3VIE - chains A and F of the 6 polymer chains in the assembly; structure by X-ray diffraction, 1.80 A resolution.

# Chain A
Protein: Envelope glycoprotein gp160
Notes: fragment: NHR domain
UniProtKB: Q9YP39 (Q9YP39_9HIV1); residues 35-70 here correspond to UniProt positions 554-589 (UniProt number = residue number + 519)
Chain sequence (37 residues; row label = number of the first residue in the row):
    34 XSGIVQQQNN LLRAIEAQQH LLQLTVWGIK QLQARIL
Disordered / not traced: 70
Modified / non-standard residues: ACE (acetyl group) at position 34
Construct notes: acetylation (34)
From the paper describing this entry:
  - contacts within the chain: Gln-40/Asn-43 (hydrogen bond), Asn-43/Arg-46 (hydrogen bond)
  - self-association interface (contacts with another copy of this molecule); pairs are residue here / residue on that copy: Ile-37/Ile-37, Gln-41/Gln-41 (hydrogen bond)

# Chain F
Protein: Sifuvirtide
Chain sequence (37 residues; each row starts with the number of its first residue):
   115 XSWETWEREI ENYTRQIYRI LEESQEQQDR NERDLLE
Modified / non-standard residues: ACE (acetyl group) at position 115

# Chain A / chain F interface
Pairs across the interface - 33 pairs, chain A then chain F:
  Gly-36(A) / Gln-141(F)
  Gly-36(A) / Arg-144(F)
  Gly-36(A) / Asn-145(F)  hydrogen bond (backbone-side chain)
  Ile-37(A) / Asn-145(F)
  Gln-39(A) / Gln-141(F)  hydrogen bond
  Gln-40(A) / Ser-138(F)  hydrogen bond (side chain-backbone)
  Gln-40(A) / Gln-141(F)
  Gln-40(A) / Gln-142(F)  hydrogen bond
  Gln-40(A) / Asn-145(F)
  Asn-43(A) / Ile-134(F)
  Asn-43(A) / Ser-138(F)
  Asn-43(A) / Gln-141(F)
  Arg-46(A) / Arg-133(F)
  Arg-46(A) / Ile-134(F)
  Arg-46(A) / Glu-137(F)  salt bridge
  Ala-47(A) / Ile-134(F)  hydrophobic
  Ala-50(A) / Ile-131(F)  hydrophobic
  Gln-51(A) / Ile-131(F)
  His-53(A) / Tyr-127(F)  hydrogen bond
  Leu-54(A) / Ile-124(F)  hydrophobic
  Leu-54(A) / Tyr-127(F)  hydrophobic
  Leu-54(A) / Thr-128(F)
  Leu-54(A) / Ile-131(F)  hydrophobic
  Leu-57(A) / Trp-120(F)  hydrogen bond (backbone-side chain)
  Leu-57(A) / Glu-123(F)
  Leu-57(A) / Ile-124(F)  hydrophobic
  Leu-57(A) / Tyr-127(F)  hydrophobic
  Trp-60(A) / Ser-116(F)
  Trp-60(A) / Trp-117(F)  hydrophobic
  Trp-60(A) / Trp-120(F)
  Gly-61(A) / Trp-117(F)
  Gln-64(A) / Trp-117(F)
  Leu-65(A) / Trp-117(F)  hydrophobic
Also at the interface, not in a pair above, chain A (18 interface residues in all): Leu-44, Thr-58
Also at the interface, not in a pair above, chain F (17 interface residues in all): Leu-135
From the paper, about this interface:
  - residue pairs: Glu-137(F)/Arg-46(A) (salt bridge)

# Summary
18 residues of chain A and 17 residues of chain F are in contact; the contacts include 6 hydrogen bonds and 1
salt bridge. Polar pairs include Arg-46(A)/Glu-137(F), Gly-36(A)/Asn-145(F) and Gln-39(A)/Gln-141(F). The
authors report a salt bridge between Glu-137(F) and Arg-46(A). The paper reports a self-association interface
involving Ile-37(A) and Gln-41(A); contacts within the chain involving Gln-40(A), Asn-43(A) and Arg-46(A).
Chain A is Envelope glycoprotein gp160 and chain F is Sifuvirtide; the structure, HIV-gp41 fusion inhibitor
Sifuvirtide, was determined by X-ray diffraction.
